PDB entry 7D73 | electron microscopy, 3.00 A resolution | chains E and F of the 12 polymer chains in the assembly

[Chain E (and F)]
Protein: Mannose-1-phosphate guanyltransferase beta
Organism: Homo sapiens
Notes: EC 2.7.7.13; chain F of this document is another copy of the same molecule, construct and numbering; everything in this record applies to it too
Reference sequence: Q9Y5P6 (GMPPB_HUMAN); residue numbers follow UniProt; this construct covers 1-360
Chain sequence (360 residues; row label = number of the first residue in the row):
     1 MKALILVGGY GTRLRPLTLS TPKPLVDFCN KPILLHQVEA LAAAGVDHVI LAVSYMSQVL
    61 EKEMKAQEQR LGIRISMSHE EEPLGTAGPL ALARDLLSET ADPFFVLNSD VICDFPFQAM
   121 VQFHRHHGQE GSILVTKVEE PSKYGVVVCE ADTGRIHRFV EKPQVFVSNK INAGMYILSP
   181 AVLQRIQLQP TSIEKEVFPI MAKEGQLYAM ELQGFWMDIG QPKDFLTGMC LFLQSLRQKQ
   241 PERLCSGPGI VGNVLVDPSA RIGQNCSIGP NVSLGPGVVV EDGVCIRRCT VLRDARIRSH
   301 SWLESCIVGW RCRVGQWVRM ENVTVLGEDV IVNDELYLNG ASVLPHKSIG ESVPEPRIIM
UniProt features mapped onto this chain:
  - active site: Lys162
  - binding site (GDP-alpha-D-mannose): Asp110, Asp218
  - binding site (Mg(2+)): Asp110, Asp218
  - natural variant: Pro22 (P22S: In MDDGC14), Asp27 (D27H: In MDDGC14), Pro32 (P32L: In MDDGB14; P32S: In MDDGC14), Ser132 (S132C: In MDDGC14), Arg185 (R185C: In MDDGB14), Ile219 (I219T: In MDDGC14), Pro241 (P241S: In MDDGC14), Val254 (V254M: In MDDGC14), Arg287 (R287Q: In MDDGB14 and MDDGC14; R287W: In MDDGC14), Arg293 (R293W: In MDDGC14), Val318 (V318A: In MDDGC14), Asn322 (N322K: In MDDGC14), 4 further natural variant entries in UniProt
  - mutagenesis: Ile193 (I193T: Reduces enzymatic activity), Asp218 (D218A: Reduces GDP-alpha-D-mannose binding affinity and inhibits catalytic activity but does not affect assembly of GMPPA-GMPPB complex ...), Cys266 (C266Y: Reduces interaction with GMPPB but not with GMPPA), Arg287 (R287E: Disrupts interaction with other GMPPB molecules but not with GMPPA), Leu303 (L303F: Reduces interaction with GMPPB but not with GMPPA), Glu335 (E335R: Disrupted interaction with GMPPA and other GMPPB molecules), Leu344 to Lys347 (Does not disrupt the interaction with GMPPA or other GMPPB molecules), Ile358 to Met360 (Reduced efficiency of allosteric inhibition by GMPPA but interaction with GMPPA or other GMPPB molecules is not disrupted)
Residues lining bound ligands: GTP (guanosine-5'-triphosphate): Leu6, Val7, Gly8, Gly9, Tyr10, Gly11, Thr12, Arg13, Lys23, Ala52, Val53, Ser54, Glu80, Pro83, Leu84, Gly85, Thr86, Pro89, Asn108, Ser109, Asp110

[Chain E / chain F interface]
Residue-residue contacts - 21 pairs, chain E then chain F:
  Tyr10(E) - His346(F)
  Thr12(E) - His346(F)
  Thr12(E) - Met360(F)
  Arg15(E) - Leu344(F)
  Arg15(E) - Pro345(F)  hydrogen bond (side chain-backbone)
  Arg15(E) - Met360(F)
  Pro16(E) - Met360(F)  hydrophobic
  Leu19(E) - Leu19(F)  hydrophobic
  Leu19(E) - Leu344(F)  hydrophobic
  Leu344(E) - Met360(F)  hydrophobic
  Pro345(E) - Arg15(F)  hydrogen bond (backbone-side chain)
  His346(E) - Tyr10(F)
  His346(E) - Thr12(F)
  Lys347(E) - Arg15(F)
  Ile358(E) - Ile358(F)
  Ile358(E) - Met360(F)  hydrophobic
  Met360(E) - Thr12(F)
  Met360(E) - Arg15(F)
  Met360(E) - Pro16(F)
  Met360(E) - Ser342(F)
  Met360(E) - Ile358(F)  hydrophobic
Other interface residues (no listed pair), chain E (12 interface residues in all): Ser342

[Summary]
12 residues of chain E face 11 of chain F across their interface, with 2 hydrogen bonds. Its one
hydrogen-bonded contact is Arg15(E)-Pro345(F). Chain E binds GTP.
Both chains are Mannose-1-phosphate guanyltransferase beta (Homo sapiens). Entry 7D73 (Cryo-EM structure of
GMPPA/GMPPB complex bound to GTP (State I)) was determined by electron microscopy together with 7D74 and 7D72
from the same study.
